7OU4 - chains A and B; structure by electron microscopy, 3.30 A resolution.

== Chain A (and B) ==
Protein: DNA mismatch repair protein MutS
From: Escherichia coli
Notes: chain B of this document is another copy of the same molecule, construct and numbering; everything in this record applies to it too
UniProtKB: P23909 (MUTS_ECOLI); residues 1-800 here = UniProt positions 1-800
Amino-acid sequence (806 residues; row label = number of the first residue in the row; numbers below 1 keep their minus sign (His-5 is residue -5)):
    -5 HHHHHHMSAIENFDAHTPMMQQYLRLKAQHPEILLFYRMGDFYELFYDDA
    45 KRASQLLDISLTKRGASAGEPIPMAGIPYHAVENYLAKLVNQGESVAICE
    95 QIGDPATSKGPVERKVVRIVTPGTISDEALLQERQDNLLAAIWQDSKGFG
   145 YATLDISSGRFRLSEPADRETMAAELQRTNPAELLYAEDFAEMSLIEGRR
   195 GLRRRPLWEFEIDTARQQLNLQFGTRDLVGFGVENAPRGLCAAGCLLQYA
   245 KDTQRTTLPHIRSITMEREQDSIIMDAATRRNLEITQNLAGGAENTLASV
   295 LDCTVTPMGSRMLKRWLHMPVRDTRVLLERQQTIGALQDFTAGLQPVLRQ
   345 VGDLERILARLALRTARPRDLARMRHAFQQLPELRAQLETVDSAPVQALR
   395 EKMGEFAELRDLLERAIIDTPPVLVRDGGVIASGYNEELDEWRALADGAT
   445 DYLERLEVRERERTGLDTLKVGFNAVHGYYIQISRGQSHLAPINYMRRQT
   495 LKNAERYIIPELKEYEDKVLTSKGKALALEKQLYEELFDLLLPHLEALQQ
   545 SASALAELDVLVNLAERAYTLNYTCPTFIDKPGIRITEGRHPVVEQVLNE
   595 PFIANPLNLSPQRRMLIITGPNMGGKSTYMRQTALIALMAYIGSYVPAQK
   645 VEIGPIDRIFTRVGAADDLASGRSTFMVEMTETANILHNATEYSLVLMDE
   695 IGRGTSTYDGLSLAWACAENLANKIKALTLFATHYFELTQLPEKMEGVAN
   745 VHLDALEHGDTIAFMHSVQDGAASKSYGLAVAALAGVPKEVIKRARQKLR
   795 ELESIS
Disordered / not traced: -5 to 8, 62-64, 97-105, 443-513, 751-755 (chain B: -5 to 13, 57-66, 95-107, 441-513, 752-755, 799-800)
Sequence notes: expression tag (-5 to 0)
Ion coordination: Mg2+: Ser621 (together with ATP)
Small-molecule neighbours:
  - ADP (adenosine-5'-diphosphate): Leu663, Gly666, Arg667, Ser668
  - ATP (adenosine-5'-triphosphate): Val588, Leu592, Pro595, Phe596, Ile597, Asn599, Pro615, Asn616, Met617, Gly618, Gly619, Lys620, Ser621, Thr622, His728, His760
Swiss-Prot annotation at these positions:
  - binding site (ATP): Gly614 to Ser621
Reported in the primary citation:
  - conformationally variable residues (loop rearrangement): Gly666 to Phe670
  - catalytic residues: His728 (proposed by the authors, not directly observed)

== Interface between chain A and chain B ==
Residue-residue contacts - 80 pairs, chain A then chain B:
  Gln49(A) - Arg343(B)
  Asp52(A) - Glu127(B)
  Asp52(A) - Pro301(B)
  Asp52(A) - Arg367(B)  salt bridge
  Ser54(A) - Arg367(B)
  Leu55(A) - Gln344(B)  hydrogen bond (backbone-side chain)
  Asn289(A) - Ala664(B)
  Gln344(A) - Leu55(B)
  Arg363(A) - Ser54(B)  hydrogen bond
  Arg367(A) - Ser54(B)
  Val417(A) - His74(B)
  Asn616(A) - Thr699(B)  hydrogen bond
  Met617(A) - Gly666(B)
  Met617(A) - Ser668(B)  hydrogen bond (side chain-backbone)
  Ala659(A) - Ala659(B)
  Ala659(A) - Arg697(B)
  Leu663(A) - Val588(B)  hydrophobic
  Leu663(A) - Arg625(B)
  Ala664(A) - Asn289(B)
  Ala664(A) - Val591(B)
  Gly666(A) - Met617(B)
  Arg667(A) - Met617(B)
  Ser668(A) - Met617(B)  hydrogen bond (backbone-side chain)
  Phe670(A) - Gly772(B)
  Phe670(A) - Val775(B)  hydrophobic
  Met671(A) - Val775(B)  hydrophobic
  Met674(A) - Ala779(B)  hydrophobic
  Met674(A) - Val781(B)  hydrophobic
  Ala678(A) - Gly780(B)
  Ala678(A) - Val781(B)
  Leu681(A) - Val785(B)  hydrophobic
  His682(A) - Gly780(B)  hydrogen bond (side chain-backbone)
  His682(A) - Pro782(B)
  Arg697(A) - Arg697(B)
  Arg697(A) - Gly698(B)
  Gly698(A) - Asn616(B)
  Gly698(A) - Arg697(B)
  Gly698(A) - His728(B)
  Thr699(A) - Asn616(B)
  Ser700(A) - Phe730(B)
  Thr701(A) - Thr701(B)  hydrogen bond
  Tyr702(A) - Leu793(B)
  Tyr702(A) - Leu796(B)
  Asp703(A) - Ser770(B)
  Asp703(A) - Gly772(B)
  Asp703(A) - Leu793(B)
  Leu705(A) - Leu796(B)  hydrophobic
  Ser706(A) - Ala789(B)
  Ser706(A) - Lys792(B)
  Leu707(A) - Leu773(B)  hydrophobic
  Trp709(A) - Lys792(B)
  Ala710(A) - Val785(B)
  Glu713(A) - Arg788(B)  salt bridge
  His728(A) - Gly698(B)
  Ser770(A) - Thr699(B)
  Gly772(A) - Phe670(B)
  Gly772(A) - Asp703(B)  hydrogen bond (backbone-side chain)
  Leu773(A) - Asp703(B)
  Val775(A) - Met671(B)  hydrophobic
  Leu778(A) - Met671(B)  hydrophobic
  Ala779(A) - Met671(B)  hydrophobic
  Gly780(A) - Ala678(B)
  Gly780(A) - His682(B)
  Val781(A) - Met674(B)
  Val781(A) - Ala678(B)
  Pro782(A) - Leu681(B)  hydrophobic
  Pro782(A) - His682(B)
  Val785(A) - Leu681(B)  hydrophobic
  Val785(A) - Ala710(B)
  Arg788(A) - Glu713(B)  salt bridge
  Ala789(A) - Ser706(B)
  Lys792(A) - Ser706(B)
  Lys792(A) - Trp709(B)
  Leu793(A) - Tyr702(B)  hydrophobic
  Leu793(A) - Asp703(B)
  Leu793(A) - Ser706(B)  hydrogen bond (backbone-side chain)
  Leu796(A) - Tyr702(B)  hydrophobic
  Leu796(A) - Leu705(B)  hydrophobic
  Leu796(A) - Ser706(B)
  Ser800(A) - Tyr702(B)  hydrogen bond
Also at the interface, not in a pair above, chain A (72 interface residues in all): Ile53, Pro72, His74, Glu127, Arg128, Arg275, Glu278, Leu283, Ala284, Gly285, Pro301, Arg343, Val588, Arg625, Thr675, Cys711, Asn714, Tyr771, Ala776
Also at the interface, not in a pair above, chain B (69 interface residues in all): Gln49, Asp52, Leu283, Ala284, Gly285, Val417, Val587, Leu663, Arg667, Thr669, Thr675, Thr677, Leu707, Cys711, Asn714, Tyr771, Ala776, Leu778

== In short ==
The interface between chain A and chain B involves 72 residues on one side and 69 on the other, with 10
hydrogen bonds and 3 salt bridges. Among the polar pairs are Asp52(A)-Arg367(B), Glu713(A)-Arg788(B) and
Leu55(A)-Gln344(B). Bound to chain A: ATP and ADP. The paper reports the catalytic residue His728(A);
conformational variability at Gly666(A).
Chain A and chain B are both DNA mismatch repair protein MutS (Escherichia coli); the structure, The structure
of MutS bound to one molecule of ATP and one molecule of ADP, was determined by electron microscopy, deposited
together with 7OTO, 7OU0 and 7OU2.
